9ESK - chains A and B; structure by X-ray diffraction, 2.40 A resolution.

[Chain A]
Protein: Cyclin-dependent kinase 2
Source organism: Homo sapiens
Notes: EC 2.7.11.22
Reference sequence: P24941 (CDK2_HUMAN); residues 1-298 here = UniProt positions 1-298
Sequence (302 residues; numbered -3 to 298; the number before each row is that of its first residue; numbers below 1 keep their minus sign (Gly-3 is residue -3)):
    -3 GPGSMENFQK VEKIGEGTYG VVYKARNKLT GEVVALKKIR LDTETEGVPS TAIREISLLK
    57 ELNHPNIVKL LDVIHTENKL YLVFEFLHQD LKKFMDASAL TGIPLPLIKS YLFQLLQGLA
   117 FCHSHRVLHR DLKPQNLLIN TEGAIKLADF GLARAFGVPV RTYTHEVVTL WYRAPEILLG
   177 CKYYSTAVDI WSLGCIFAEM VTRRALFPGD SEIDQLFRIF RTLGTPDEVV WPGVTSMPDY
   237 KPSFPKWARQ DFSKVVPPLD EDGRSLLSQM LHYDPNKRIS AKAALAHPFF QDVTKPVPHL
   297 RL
Differences from the reference sequence: expression tag (-3 to 0)
Modified / non-standard residues: Thr160 (phosphothreonine; TPO)
Residues lining bound ligands:
  - (4-bromo-2-oxopyridin-1(2H)-yl)acetic acid (W3D), molecule 1: Met1, Glu2, Phe4, Lys6, Tyr19, Leu32, Lys34, Tyr77
  - (4-bromo-2-oxopyridin-1(2H)-yl)acetic acid (W3D), molecule 2: Ile10, Val18, Ala31, Lys33, Glu51, Val64, Phe80, Glu81, Phe82, Leu83, Leu134, Ala144, Asp145, Phe146
  - (4-bromo-2-oxopyridin-1(2H)-yl)acetic acid (W3D), molecule 3: Ser249, Lys250, Pro253
Swiss-Prot annotation at these positions:
  - active site: Asp127 (Proton acceptor)
  - binding site (ATP): Ile10 to Val18, Lys33, Glu81 to Leu83, Asp86, Lys129 to Asn132, Asp145
  - binding site (Mg(2+)): Asn132, Asp145
  - site (CDK7 binding): Lys9, Lys88, Lys89, Leu166
  - modified residue: Met1 (N-acetylmethionine), Lys6 (N6-acetyllysine), Thr14 (Phosphothreonine), Tyr15 (Phosphotyrosine), Tyr19 (Phosphotyrosine), Thr160 (Phosphothreonine)
  - natural variant: Pro45 (P45L: In a glioblastoma multiforme sample)
  - mutagenesis: Lys9 (K9F: Reduced phosphorylation by CAK), Thr14 (T14A: 2-fold increase in activity), Tyr15 (Y15F: 2-fold increase in activity), Lys88 to Lys89 (Reduced phosphorylation by CAK), Thr160 (T160A: Abolishes activity), Leu166 (L166R: Reduced phosphorylation by CAK and reduced kinase activity)

[Chain B]
Protein: Cyclin-A2
Source organism: Bos taurus
Reference sequence: P30274 (CCNA2_BOVIN); residues 172-432 here correspond to UniProt positions 170-430 (UniProt number = residue number - 2)
Sequence (268 residues; row label = number of the first residue in the row):
   171 GVNEVPDYHE DIHTYLREME VKCKPKVGYM KKQPDITNSM RAILVDWLVE VGEEYKLQNE
   231 TLHLAVNYID RFLSSMSVLR GKLQLVGTAA MLLASKFEEI YPPEVAEFVY ITDDTYTKKQ
   291 VLRMEHLVLK VLAFDLAAPT INQFLTQYFL HQQPANCKVE SLAMFLGELS LIDADPYLKY
   351 LPSVIAAAAF HLALYTVTGQ SWPESLVQKT GYTLETLKPC LLDLHQTYLR APQHAQQSIR
   411 EKYKNSKYHG VSLLNPPETL NVHHHHHH
Disordered / not traced: 433-438
Differences from the reference sequence: expression tag (171, 433-438)
Residues lining bound ligands:
  - (4-bromo-2-oxopyridin-1(2H)-yl)acetic acid (W3D), molecule 1: Met210, Leu214, Arg250, Gly251, Leu253, Gln254
  - (4-bromo-2-oxopyridin-1(2H)-yl)acetic acid (W3D), molecule 2: Ile213, Trp217, Gln254

[Interface between chain A and chain B]
Pairs across the interface (77):
  Leu37(A) with His296(B)
  Thr41(A) with Lys288(B), hydrogen bond (backbone-side chain); Leu292(B)
  Glu42(A) with Lys266(B), hydrogen bond (backbone-side chain); Glu274(B); Val275(B), hydrogen bond (side chain-backbone)
  Gly43(A) with Lys266(B); Glu295(B)
  Val44(A) with Lys266(B), hydrogen bond (backbone-side chain); Glu295(B), hydrogen bond (backbone-side chain); His296(B); Leu299(B), hydrophobic
  Ser46(A) with Lys266(B)
  Ile49(A) with Leu263(B), hydrophobic; Lys266(B); Leu306(B), hydrophobic
  Arg50(A) with Lys266(B); Phe267(B), hydrogen bond (side chain-backbone); Glu269(B), hydrogen bond (side chain-backbone)
  Ile52(A) with Phe304(B), hydrophobic
  Ser53(A) with Phe267(B); Phe304(B); Leu306(B)
  Lys56(A) with Ala303(B), hydrogen bond (side chain-backbone); Asp305(B)
  Glu57(A) with Tyr185(B), hydrogen bond; Ala307(B)
  His71(A) with His296(B), hydrogen bond
  Thr72(A) with His296(B)
  Glu73(A) with Arg293(B), salt bridge; His296(B)
  Ala116(A) with Tyr178(B)
  His119(A) with Tyr178(B); Ile182(B)
  Ser120(A) with Tyr178(B); Asp181(B), hydrogen bond; Ile182(B)
  His121(A) with Tyr185(B)
  Arg122(A) with Ile182(B); Tyr185(B); Ala307(B), hydrogen bond (side chain-backbone)
  Arg150(A) with Phe267(B), hydrogen bond (side chain-backbone); Glu268(B), salt bridge
  Ala151(A) with Phe267(B), hydrophobic
  Phe152(A) with Val175(B), hydrophobic; Ile182(B), hydrophobic
  Val154(A) with Glu174(B); Val175(B), hydrophobic; Thr316(B), hydrogen bond (backbone-side chain); Gln317(B), hydrogen bond (backbone-backbone)
  Pro155(A) with Asn173(B); Glu174(B); Thr316(B)
  Val156(A) with Asn173(B), hydrogen bond (backbone-backbone)
  Arg157(A) with Gln228(B), hydrogen bond; Glu230(B); Glu268(B), salt bridge
  Thr158(A) with Ile270(B)
  Tyr159(A) with Ile270(B)
  Thr160(A) with Glu269(B); Ile270(B)
  Tyr179(A) with Asn173(B)
  Ser181(A) with Val172(B), hydrogen bond (side chain-backbone); Asn173(B); Val175(B)
  Thr182(A) with Val172(B); Val175(B)
  Ala183(A) with Val172(B), hydrophobic
  Pro271(A) with Val172(B)
  Asn272(A) with Gly171(B); Val172(B), hydrogen bond (side chain-backbone)
  Ser276(A) with Asp177(B), hydrogen bond; Tyr178(B)
  Ala277(A) with Tyr178(B), hydrogen bond (backbone-side chain)
  Lys278(A) with Asp177(B), hydrogen bond (side chain-backbone); Tyr178(B), hydrogen bond (backbone-side chain); Asp181(B), salt bridge
Interface residues without a listed pair, chain A (44 interface residues in all): Leu54, Val69, Leu76, Tyr180, Ala279
Interface residues without a listed pair, chain B (38 interface residues in all): His179, Leu186, Met189, Gln313, Leu320

[Summary]
Chain A and chain B form an interface of 44 and 38 residues respectively, with 23 hydrogen bonds and 4 salt
bridges. Polar pairs include Glu73(A)-Arg293(B), Arg150(A)-Glu268(B) and Arg157(A)-Glu268(B). Chain A binds 3
copies of (4-bromo-2-oxopyridin-1(2H)-yl)acetic acid. Ligands of chain B:
(4-bromo-2-oxopyridin-1(2H)-yl)acetic acid.
Chain A is Cyclin-dependent kinase 2 (Homo sapiens) and chain B is Cyclin-A2 (Bos taurus); the structure,
CDK2-cyclin A in complex with FragLite 30, was determined by X-ray diffraction together with 9ESJ, 9ESL, 9ESN,
9ESO, 9ESP, 9ESQ and 21 further entries from the same study.
